3MKA - chains I and J of the 28 polymer chains in the assembly; structure by X-ray diffraction, 2.51 A resolution.

== Chain I ==
Name: Proteasome subunit alpha
From: Mycobacterium tuberculosis
Notes: EC 3.4.25.1; fragment: 20S proteasome alpha-subunit
Reference sequence: O33244 (PSA_MYCTU); aligned to UniProt positions 1-247 over residues 1-247 (the alignment contains insertions or deletions, so no single offset holds)
Sequence (248 residues; each row starts with the number of its first residue):
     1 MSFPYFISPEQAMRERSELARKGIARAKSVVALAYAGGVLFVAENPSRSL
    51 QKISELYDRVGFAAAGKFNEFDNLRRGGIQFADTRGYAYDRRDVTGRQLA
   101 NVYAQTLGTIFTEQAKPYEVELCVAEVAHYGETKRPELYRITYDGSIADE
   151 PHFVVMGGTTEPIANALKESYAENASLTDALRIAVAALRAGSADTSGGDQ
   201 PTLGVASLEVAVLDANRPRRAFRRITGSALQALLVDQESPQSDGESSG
Disordered / not traced: 1-4, 193-205, 235-248
From the paper describing this entry:
  - mutagenesis - M1DEL/S2DEL/F3DEL/P4DEL/Y5DEL/F6DEL/I7DEL/S8DEL: increased catalytic activity (citing earlier work)

== Chain J ==
Name: Proteasome subunit beta
From: Mycobacterium tuberculosis
Notes: EC 3.4.25.1; fragment: 20S proteasome beta-subunit
Reference sequence: O33245 (PSB_MYCTU); the author numbering skips numbers that UniProt does not, so the offset changes along the chain: -57 to -1 = UniProt 1-57; 301-534 = UniProt 58-291
Sequence (291 residues; each row starts with the number of its first residue; note: 301 numbers in that range are skipped by the numbering (no residue carries them; nothing is unmodelled there); numbers below 1 keep their minus sign (Met-57 is residue -57)):
   -57 MTWPLPDRLSINSLSGTPAVDLSSFTDFLRRQAPELLPASISGGAPLAGG
    -7 DAQLPHG
   301 ATIVALKYPGGVVMAGDRRSTQGNMISGRDVRKVYITDDYTATGIAGTAA
   351 VAVEFARLYAVELEHYEKLEGVPLTFAGKINRLAIMVRGNLAAAMQGLLA
   401 LPLLAGYDIHASDPQSAGRIVSFDAAGGWNIEEEGYQAVGSGSLFAKSSM
   451 KKLYSQVTDGDSGLRVAVEALYDAADDDSATGGPDLVRGIFPTAVIIDAD
   501 GAVDVPESRIAELARAIIESRSGADTFGSDGGEK
Disordered / not traced: -57 to -40, -14 to -6, 523-534
Differences from the reference sequence: engineered mutation Ala301 (Thr58 in O33245)

== Chain I / chain J interface ==
Pairs across the interface - 32 pairs, chain I then chain J:
  Glu55(I) - Lys368(J)
  Leu56(I) - Lys368(J)  hydrogen bond (backbone-side chain)
  Tyr57(I) - Lys368(J)
  Arg75(I) - Lys368(J)  hydrogen bond (side chain-backbone)
  Arg75(I) - Leu369(J)  hydrogen bond (side chain-backbone)
  Arg76(I) - Ser-35(J)
  Arg76(I) - Leu369(J)  hydrogen bond (side chain-backbone)
  Arg76(I) - Glu370(J)  salt bridge
  Ile79(I) - His365(J)
  Ile79(I) - Lys368(J)
  Ile79(I) - Leu369(J)  hydrophobic
  Gln80(I) - Phe-30(J)
  Gln80(I) - His365(J)
  Asp83(I) - Phe-33(J)
  Asp83(I) - His365(J)  salt bridge
  Asp83(I) - Lys368(J)  salt bridge
  Thr84(I) - Phe-33(J)
  Thr84(I) - Phe-30(J)
  Thr84(I) - Leu-29(J)
  Thr84(I) - Leu-22(J)
  Gly86(I) - Arg357(J)
  Tyr87(I) - Leu-29(J)  hydrophobic
  Tyr87(I) - Leu-22(J)
  Tyr87(I) - Glu354(J)
  Tyr87(I) - Arg357(J)  hydrogen bond (backbone-side chain)
  Tyr87(I) - Leu358(J)
  Ala88(I) - Leu-22(J)  hydrophobic
  Tyr89(I) - Arg357(J)
  Arg91(I) - Glu364(J)  salt bridge
  Arg219(I) - Glu364(J)  salt bridge
  Arg220(I) - Glu364(J)  salt bridge
  Arg220(I) - Glu367(J)  salt bridge
Other interface residues (no listed pair), chain I (18 interface residues in all): Asp58, Asp90
Other interface residues (no listed pair), chain J (16 interface residues in all): Pro-20, Val361

== Overview ==
The interface between chain I and chain J involves 18 residues on one side and 16 on the other; the contacts
include 5 hydrogen bonds and 7 salt bridges. Among the polar pairs are Arg76(I)-Glu370(J), Asp83(I)-His365(J)
and Asp83(I)-Lys368(J). From the paper: M1DEL/S2DEL/F3DEL/P4DEL/Y5DEL/F6DEL/I7DEL/S8DEL of chain I increase
catalytic activity.
Chain I is Proteasome subunit alpha and chain J is Proteasome subunit beta, both from Mycobacterium
tuberculosis; the structure, Crystal Structure of Mycobacterium Tuberculosis Proteasome with propetide and an
T1A mutation at beta-subunit, was determined by X-ray diffraction (same publication as 3MFE and 3MI0).
